Entry 7JQQ (electron microscopy, 4.10 A resolution (low resolution: residue-level contacts below are approximate; hydrogen-bond / salt-bridge calls are withheld)); this record covers chains E and O of the 12 polymer chains in the assembly.

# Chain E
Name: DNA packaging protein
Source organism: Bacillus phage phi29
Notes: EC 3.6.4.-
UniProtKB: P11014 (PKG16_BPPH2); numbering as in UniProt (aligned over 1-332)
Sequence (332 residues; each row starts with the number of its first residue):
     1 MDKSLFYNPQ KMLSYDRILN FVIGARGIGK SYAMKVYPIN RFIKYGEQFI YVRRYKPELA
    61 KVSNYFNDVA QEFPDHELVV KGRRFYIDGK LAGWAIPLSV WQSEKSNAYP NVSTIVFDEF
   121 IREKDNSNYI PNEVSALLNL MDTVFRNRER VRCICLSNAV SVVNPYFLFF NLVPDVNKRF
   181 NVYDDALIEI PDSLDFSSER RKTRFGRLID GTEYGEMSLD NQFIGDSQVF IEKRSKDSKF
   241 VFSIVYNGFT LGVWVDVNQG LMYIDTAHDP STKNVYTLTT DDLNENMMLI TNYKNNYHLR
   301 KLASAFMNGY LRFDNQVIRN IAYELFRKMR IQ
Unresolved in the structure: 1-3, 331-332
UniProt features mapped onto this chain:
  - binding site (ATP): Gly24 to Ser31
  - mutagenesis: Asp118 (D118E: Complete loss of DNA packaging activity), Glu119 (E119D: Complete loss of DNA packaging activity), Arg122 (R122A: Complete loss of DNA packaging. No effect on ATPase activity), Lys124 (K124A: 2.5 fold reduced DNA packaging. No effect on ATPase activity), Arg146 (R146A/K: Complete loss of DNA packaging), Arg327 (R327Q: Decreased packaging), Lys328 (K328N: Complete loss of packaging), Arg330 (R330Q: Decreased packaging)
What the authors report for this chain:
  - binding site for the 60-nt DNA strand: Lys56
  - binding site for ATP-gamma-S: Lys105, Arg146
  - catalytic residues: Lys105, Asn158, Gln222 (proposed by the authors, not directly observed)

# Chain O
Molecule: pRNA
Source organism: Bacillus virus phi29
Sequence (117 nucleotides; each row starts with the number of its first residue):
     1 GGAAUGGUAC GGUACUUCCA UUGUCAUGUG UAUGUUGGGG AUUAAACCCU GAUUGAGUUC
    61 AGCCCACAUA CUUUGUUGAU UGGUUGUCAA UCAUGGCAAA AGUGCACGCU ACUUUCC

# How chain E and chain O interact
Pairs across the interface - 23 pairs, chain E then chain O:
  Gln10(E) - U114(O)
  Ser14(E) - G6(O)
  Ser14(E) - G7(O)
  Ser14(E) - C112(O)
  Ser14(E) - U113(O)
  Tyr15(E) - U8(O)
  Tyr15(E) - A9(O)
  Asp16(E) - A111(O)
  Asp16(E) - C112(O)
  Arg17(E) - A9(O)
  Tyr37(E) - U114(O)
  Arg150(E) - C112(O)
  Arg150(E) - U113(O)
  Arg152(E) - C112(O)
  Val182(E) - A9(O)
  Asp237(E) - A93(O)
  Phe240(E) - C92(O)
  Phe240(E) - A93(O)
  Trp254(E) - A93(O)
  His268(E) - C92(O)
  Pro270(E) - U91(O)
  Ser271(E) - U76(O)
  Ser271(E) - U77(O)
Other interface residues (no listed pair), chain E (19 interface residues in all): Leu13, Ser238, Lys239, Asp269
Other interface residues (no listed pair), chain O (16 interface residues in all): G28, U29, A90

# Summary
Chain E and chain O form an interface of 19 and 16 residues respectively. From UniProt: 8 ATP-binding residues
and 8 mutagenesis sites on chain E. The paper reports catalytic residues Lys105(E), Asn158(E) and Gln222(E); a
binding site for ATP-gamma-S at Lys105(E) and Arg146(E).
Here chain E is DNA packaging protein (Bacillus phage phi29) and chain O is pRNA (Bacillus virus phi29). Entry
7JQQ (The bacteriophage Phi-29 viral genome packaging motor assembly) was determined by electron microscopy.
